PDB entry 7T9Y | X-ray diffraction, 2.18 A resolution | chains B and D of the 4 polymer chains in the assembly

[Chain B]
Protein: 3C-like proteinase
From: Severe acute respiratory syndrome coronavirus 2
Notes: EC 3.4.22.69
UniProtKB: P0DTD1 (R1AB_SARS2); residues 1-306 here correspond to UniProt positions 3264-3569 (UniProt number = residue number + 3263)
Amino-acid sequence (306 residues; row label = number of the first residue in the row):
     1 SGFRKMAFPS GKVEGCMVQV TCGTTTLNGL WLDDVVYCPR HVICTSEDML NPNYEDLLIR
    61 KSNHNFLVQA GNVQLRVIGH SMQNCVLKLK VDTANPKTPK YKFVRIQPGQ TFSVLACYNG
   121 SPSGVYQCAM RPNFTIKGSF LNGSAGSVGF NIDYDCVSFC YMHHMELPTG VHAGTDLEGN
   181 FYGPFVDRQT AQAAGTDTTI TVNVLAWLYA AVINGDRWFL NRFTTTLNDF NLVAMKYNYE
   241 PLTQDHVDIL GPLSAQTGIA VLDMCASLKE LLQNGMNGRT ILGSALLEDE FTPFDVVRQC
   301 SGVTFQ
Unresolved in the structure: 306
Construct notes: engineered mutation Ala145 (Cys3408 in P0DTD1)
Curated features (UniProtKB/Swiss-Prot):
  - active site: His41 (For 3CL-PRO activity)
  - site: Gln306 (Cleavage)
  - cross-link (Glycyl lysine isopeptide (Lys-Gly)): Lys5 (interchain with G-Cter in ubiquitin), Lys90 (interchain with G-Cter in ubiquitin)
What the authors report for this chain:
  - binding site for Nonstructural protein 8/9: His163

[Chain D]
Protein: Nonstructural protein 8/9
Amino-acid sequence (10 residues; numbered 118 to 127; the number before each row is that of its first residue):
   118 SAVKLQNNEL

[Chain B / chain D interface]
Residue-residue contacts - 50 pairs, chain B then chain D:
  Thr21(B) - Leu127(D)
  Gly23(B) - Leu127(D)
  Thr24(B) - Asn125(D)
  Thr24(B) - Glu126(D)
  Thr24(B) - Leu127(D)  hydrogen bond (backbone-backbone)
  Thr25(B) - Asn124(D)
  Thr25(B) - Asn125(D)
  Thr26(B) - Asn124(D)
  Thr26(B) - Asn125(D)  hydrogen bond (backbone-backbone)
  Thr26(B) - Leu127(D)
  His41(B) - Leu122(D)
  His41(B) - Asn124(D)
  Ser46(B) - Glu126(D)
  Met49(B) - Leu122(D)  hydrophobic
  Met49(B) - Asn124(D)
  Phe140(B) - Gln123(D)  hydrogen bond (backbone-side chain)
  Leu141(B) - Gln123(D)
  Asn142(B) - Lys121(D)  hydrogen bond
  Asn142(B) - Gln123(D)
  Asn142(B) - Asn124(D)
  Asn142(B) - Asn125(D)  hydrogen bond (backbone-side chain)
  Gly143(B) - Gln123(D)  hydrogen bond (backbone-backbone)
  Gly143(B) - Asn124(D)  hydrogen bond (backbone-backbone)
  Gly143(B) - Asn125(D)
  Ser144(B) - Gln123(D)  hydrogen bond (backbone-backbone)
  Ala145(B) - Gln123(D)  hydrogen bond (backbone-backbone)
  Ala145(B) - Asn124(D)
  His163(B) - Gln123(D)  hydrogen bond
  His164(B) - Leu122(D)
  His164(B) - Gln123(D)  hydrogen bond (backbone-backbone)
  Met165(B) - Val120(D)  hydrophobic
  Met165(B) - Lys121(D)
  Met165(B) - Leu122(D)  hydrophobic
  Met165(B) - Gln123(D)
  Glu166(B) - Val120(D)
  Glu166(B) - Lys121(D)  hydrogen bond (backbone-backbone)
  Glu166(B) - Gln123(D)  hydrogen bond
  Leu167(B) - Val120(D)  hydrophobic
  Pro168(B) - Ser118(D)
  Pro168(B) - Ala119(D)
  His172(B) - Gln123(D)
  Arg188(B) - Val120(D)
  Gln189(B) - Ala119(D)
  Gln189(B) - Val120(D)
  Gln189(B) - Lys121(D)
  Gln189(B) - Leu122(D)  hydrogen bond (side chain-backbone)
  Thr190(B) - Ala119(D)
  Thr190(B) - Val120(D)  hydrogen bond (backbone-backbone)
  Ala191(B) - Ser118(D)
  Gln192(B) - Val120(D)
Interface residues without a listed pair, chain B (29 interface residues in all): Leu27, Tyr54, Asp187

[Overview]
29 residues of chain B face 10 of chain D across their interface, with 15 hydrogen bonds. Polar pairs include
Phe140(B)-Gln123(D), Asn142(B)-Lys121(D) and Asn142(B)-Asn125(D). Curated annotation (UniProt) lists
active-site residue His41(B) on chain B. The paper reports a binding site for Nonstructural protein 8/9 at
His163(B).
Chain B is 3C-like proteinase (Severe acute respiratory syndrome coronavirus 2) and chain D is Nonstructural
protein 8/9; the structure, Co-crystal structure of SARS-CoV-2 Mpro C145A with substrate peptide 8/9, was
determined by X-ray diffraction together with 7MB4, 7MB5, 7MB6, 7MB7, 7MB8, 7MB9 and 8 further entries from
the same study.
